Entry 4G8I (X-ray diffraction, 1.60 A resolution); this record covers chains A and C of the 3 polymer chains in the assembly.

== Chain A ==
Name: HLA class I histocompatibility antigen, B-27 alpha chain
Source organism: Homo sapiens
UniProt: P03989 (1B27_HUMAN); residues 1-276 here correspond to UniProt positions 25-300 (UniProt number = residue number + 24)
Chain sequence (276 residues; row label = number of the first residue in the row):
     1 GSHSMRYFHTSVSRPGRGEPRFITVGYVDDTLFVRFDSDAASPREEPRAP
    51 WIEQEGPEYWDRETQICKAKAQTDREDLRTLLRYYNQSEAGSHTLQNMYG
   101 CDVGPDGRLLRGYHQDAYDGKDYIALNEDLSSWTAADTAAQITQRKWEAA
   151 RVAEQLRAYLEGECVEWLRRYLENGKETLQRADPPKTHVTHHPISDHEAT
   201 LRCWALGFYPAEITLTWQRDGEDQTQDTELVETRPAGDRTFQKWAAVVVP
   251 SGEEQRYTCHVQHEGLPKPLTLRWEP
Disulfides: Cys101-Cys164, Cys203-Cys259

== Chain C ==
Name: Gag protein
UniProt: Q9YNZ1 (Q9YNZ1_9HIV1); residues 1-10 here correspond to UniProt positions 22-31 (UniProt number = residue number + 21)
Chain sequence (10 residues; numbered 1 to 10; the number before each row is that of its first residue):
     1 KRWIIMGLNK

== Chain A / chain C interface ==
Contacting residue pairs (42; chain A residue first):
  Tyr7(A) - Lys1(C)  hydrogen bond (side chain-backbone)
  Tyr7(A) - Arg2(C)
  His9(A) - Arg2(C)  hydrogen bond
  Thr24(A) - Arg2(C)  hydrogen bond
  Glu45(A) - Arg2(C)  salt bridge
  Arg62(A) - Lys1(C)
  Arg62(A) - Arg2(C)
  Arg62(A) - Ile4(C)
  Glu63(A) - Lys1(C)
  Glu63(A) - Arg2(C)  hydrogen bond (side chain-backbone)
  Ile66(A) - Arg2(C)
  Ile66(A) - Trp3(C)
  Ile66(A) - Ile4(C)  hydrophobic
  Cys67(A) - Arg2(C)  hydrogen bond
  Thr73(A) - Leu8(C)
  Thr73(A) - Asn9(C)
  Glu76(A) - Asn9(C)  hydrogen bond
  Asp77(A) - Asn9(C)  hydrogen bond
  Asp77(A) - Lys10(C)  salt bridge
  Thr80(A) - Lys10(C)
  Tyr84(A) - Lys10(C)  hydrogen bond (side chain-backbone)
  Leu95(A) - Lys10(C)
  Tyr99(A) - Arg2(C)
  Tyr99(A) - Trp3(C)  hydrogen bond (side chain-backbone)
  His114(A) - Trp3(C)
  Asp116(A) - Lys10(C)  salt bridge
  Tyr123(A) - Lys10(C)
  Thr143(A) - Lys10(C)  hydrogen bond (side chain-backbone)
  Lys146(A) - Lys10(C)  hydrogen bond (side chain-backbone)
  Trp147(A) - Leu8(C)
  Trp147(A) - Asn9(C)  hydrogen bond (side chain-backbone)
  Trp147(A) - Lys10(C)
  Val152(A) - Leu8(C)  hydrophobic
  Gln155(A) - Trp3(C)
  Gln155(A) - Ile5(C)
  Leu156(A) - Trp3(C)  hydrophobic
  Tyr159(A) - Lys1(C)  hydrogen bond (side chain-backbone)
  Tyr159(A) - Arg2(C)
  Tyr159(A) - Trp3(C)
  Glu163(A) - Lys1(C)  salt bridge
  Trp167(A) - Lys1(C)
  Tyr171(A) - Lys1(C)  hydrogen bond (side chain-backbone)
Interface residues without a listed pair, chain A (33 interface residues in all): Met5, Val25, Val34, Tyr59, Leu81
Interface residues without a listed pair, chain C (9 interface residues in all): Gly7

== Summary ==
Chain A and chain C form an interface of 33 and 9 residues respectively; the contacts include 14 hydrogen
bonds and 4 salt bridges. Polar contacts include Glu45(A)-Arg2(C), Asp77(A)-Lys10(C) and Asp116(A)-Lys10(C).
Here chain A is HLA class I histocompatibility antigen, B-27 alpha chain (Homo sapiens) and chain C is Gag
protein. Entry 4G8I (Crystal Structure of HLA B2705-KK10-L6M) was determined by X-ray diffraction together
with 4G8G, 4G9D and 4G9F from the same study.
